4J8X - chains B and D of the 5 polymer chains in the assembly; structure by X-ray diffraction, 2.87 A resolution.

# Chain B
Protein: Histone H4
From: Xenopus laevis
Reference sequence: P62799 (H4_XENLA); residues 1-102 here correspond to UniProt positions 2-103 (UniProt number = residue number + 1)
Sequence (102 residues; row label = number of the first residue in the row):
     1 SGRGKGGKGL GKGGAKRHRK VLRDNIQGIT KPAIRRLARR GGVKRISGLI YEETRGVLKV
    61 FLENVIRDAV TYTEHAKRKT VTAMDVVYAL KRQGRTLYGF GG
Disordered / not traced: 1-20
Swiss-Prot annotation at these positions:
  - DNA-binding region: Lys16 to Lys20
  - modified residue: Ser1 (N-acetylserine), Arg3 (Asymmetric dimethylarginine), Lys5 (N6-(2-hydroxyisobutyryl)lysine), Lys8 (N6-(2-hydroxyisobutyryl)lysine), Lys12 (N6-(2-hydroxyisobutyryl)lysine), Lys16 (N6-(2-hydroxyisobutyryl)lysine), Lys20 (N6,N6,N6-trimethyllysine), Lys31 (N6-(2-hydroxyisobutyryl)lysine), Lys44 (N6-(2-hydroxyisobutyryl)lysine), Ser47 (Phosphoserine), Tyr51 (Phosphotyrosine), Lys59 (N6-(2-hydroxyisobutyryl)lysine), Lys77 (N6-(2-hydroxyisobutyryl)lysine), Lys79 (N6-(2-hydroxyisobutyryl)lysine), Tyr88 (Phosphotyrosine), Lys91 (N6-(2-hydroxyisobutyryl)lysine)
  - cross-link (Glycyl lysine isopeptide (Lys-Gly)): Lys31 (interchain with G-Cter in UFM1), Lys91 (interchain with G-Cter in ubiquitin)

# Chain D
Protein: Histone H2B 1.1
From: Xenopus laevis
Reference sequence: P02281 (H2B11_XENLA); residues -2 to 122 here correspond to UniProt positions 2-126 (UniProt number = residue number + 4)
Sequence (125 residues; row label = number of the first residue in the row; numbers below 1 keep their minus sign (Pro-2 is residue -2)):
    -2 PEPAKSAPAP KKGSKKAVTK TQKKDGKKRR KTRKESYAIY VYKVLKQVHP DTGISSKAMS
    58 IMNSFVNDVF ERIAGEASRL AHYNKRSTIT SREIQTAVRL LLPGELAKHA VSEGTKAVTK
   118 YTSAK
Disordered / not traced: -2 to 27
Construct notes: conflict Thr29 (Ser33 in P02281)
Swiss-Prot annotation at these positions:
  - modified residue: Lys2 (N6-acetyllysine), Lys9 (N6-acetyllysine), Ser11 (Phosphoserine), Lys12 (N6-acetyllysine), Lys17 (N6-acetyllysine)
  - glycosylation: Ser109 (O-linked (GlcNAc) serine)
  - cross-link: Lys117 (Glycyl lysine isopeptide (Lys-Gly) (interchain with G-Cter in ubiquitin))
Ion coordination: para-cymene ruthenium chloride Ru near His79 (its only coordinating residue here)

# Interface between chain B and chain D
Residue-residue contacts - 18 pairs, chain B then chain D:
  Asp68(B) - Leu97(D)
  Thr71(B) - Thr93(D)
  Thr71(B) - Leu97(D)
  Tyr72(B) - Glu73(D)
  Tyr72(B) - Leu77(D)  hydrophobic
  Tyr72(B) - Leu97(D)  hydrophobic
  Glu74(B) - Arg89(D)  hydrogen bond (backbone-side chain)
  His75(B) - Leu77(D)
  His75(B) - Asn81(D)
  His75(B) - Arg89(D)  hydrogen bond (backbone-side chain)
  His75(B) - Glu90(D)  salt bridge
  His75(B) - Thr93(D)  hydrogen bond
  Ala76(B) - Asn81(D)
  Lys77(B) - Arg89(D)
  Tyr88(B) - Tyr80(D)  hydrophobic
  Arg92(B) - Glu73(D)  salt bridge
  Arg92(B) - Leu97(D)  hydrogen bond (side chain-backbone)
  Arg92(B) - Leu98(D)
Other interface residues (no listed pair), chain B (10 interface residues in all): Lys91

# Summary
Chain B and chain D form an interface of 10 and 9 residues respectively; the contacts include 4 hydrogen bonds
and 2 salt bridges. Polar contacts include His75(B)-Glu90(D), Arg92(B)-Glu73(D) and Glu74(B)-Arg89(D). From
UniProt: a DNA-binding region on chain B.
Chain B is Histone H4 and chain D is Histone H2B 1.1, both from Xenopus laevis; the structure, X-ray structure
of NCP145 with bound chlorido(eta-6-p-cymene)(N-fluorophenyl-2-pyridinecarbothioamide)ruthenium(II), was
determined by X-ray diffraction (same publication as 4J8V, 4J8U and 4J8W).
